PDB entry 7UXL | X-ray diffraction, 2.86 A resolution | chains E and F of the 5 polymer chains in the assembly

== Chain E ==
Molecule: RUPA-44 Fab Kappa chain
From: Homo sapiens
Notes: antibody fragment or engineered binder
Amino-acid sequence (214 residues; each row starts with the number of its first residue):
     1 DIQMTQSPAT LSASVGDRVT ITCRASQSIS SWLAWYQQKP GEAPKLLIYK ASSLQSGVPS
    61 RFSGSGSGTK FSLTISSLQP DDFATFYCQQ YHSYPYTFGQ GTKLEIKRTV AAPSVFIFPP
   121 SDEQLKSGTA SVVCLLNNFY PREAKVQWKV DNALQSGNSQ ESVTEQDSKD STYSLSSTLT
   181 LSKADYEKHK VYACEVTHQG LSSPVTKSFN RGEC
Not modelled in the structure: 213-214
Disulfide bonds: Cys-23/Cys-88, Cys-134/Cys-194

== Chain F ==
Molecule: RUPA-44 Fab Heavy chain
From: Homo sapiens
Notes: antibody fragment or engineered binder
Amino-acid sequence (230 residues; row label = number of the first residue in the row; a row labelled like 35A-35B holds insertion residues (35A, then the next letters in order)):
     1 QLQLQESGPG LVKPSETLSL TCTVSGGSIS RSPYY
35A-35B WG
    36 WIRQPPGKGL EWFGSIYNNG STYYNPPLKS RLTISVDTSK NQFSLKL
82A-82C SSV
    83 TAADTAVYYC ARHGGSTG
100A-100I MKVVVIAPP
   101 DYWGQGTLVT VSSASTKGPS VFPLAPSSKS TSGGTAALGC LVKDYFPEPV TVSWNSGALT
   161 SGVHTFPAVL QSSGLYSLSS VVTVPSSSLG TQTYICNVNH KPSNTKVDKK VEPKSC
Not modelled in the structure: 216
Disulfide bonds: Cys-22/Cys-92, Cys-140/Cys-196
Glycans and other covalent adducts: N-acetylglucosamine (NAG) linked to Asn-54

== Chain E / chain F interface ==
Pairs across the interface (73):
  Trp-32(E) with Ile-100F(F), hydrophobic
  Ala-34(E) with Pro-100H(F), hydrophobic
  Tyr-36(E) with Pro-100H(F); Pro-100I(F), hydrogen bond (side chain-backbone); Trp-103(F)
  Gln-38(E) with Gln-39(F), hydrogen bond; Tyr-91(F)
  Glu-42(E) with Tyr-91(F)
  Ala-43(E) with Tyr-91(F), hydrophobic; Trp-103(F), hydrophobic; Gly-104(F)
  Pro-44(E) with Trp-103(F)
  Tyr-87(E) with Gln-39(F), hydrogen bond; Leu-45(F), hydrophobic
  Gln-89(E) with Pro-100I(F)
  Tyr-91(E) with Ile-100F(F), hydrophobic; Ala-100G(F); Pro-100H(F), hydrophobic
  His-92(E) with Thr-99(F), hydrogen bond (backbone-side chain)
  Ser-93(E) with Ser-98(F)
  Tyr-94(E) with Tyr-35(F); Trp-47(F), hydrophobic; Ser-50(F), hydrogen bond; Tyr-58(F), hydrophobic; His-95(F); Gly-96(F), hydrogen bond (side chain-backbone); Gly-97(F); Ser-98(F), hydrogen bond (backbone-side chain)
  Pro-95(E) with Trp-47(F), hydrophobic; Asn-60(F)
  Tyr-96(E) with Trp-47(F); His-95(F), hydrogen bond; Gly-96(F), hydrogen bond (side chain-backbone); Gly-97(F); Ala-100G(F), hydrogen bond (side chain-backbone); Pro-100I(F)
  Phe-98(E) with Leu-45(F), hydrophobic
  Phe-116(E) with Lys-129(F); Ser-130(F); Ser-132(F)
  Ile-117(E) with Lys-129(F)
  Phe-118(E) with Leu-124(F); Ala-125(F); Ser-130(F); Ala-137(F)
  Ser-121(E) with Phe-122(F); Pro-123(F)
  Asp-122(E) with Lys-214(F), salt bridge
  Glu-123(E) with Pro-123(F); Lys-209(F), salt bridge
  Gln-124(E) with Phe-122(F)
  Thr-129(E) with Lys-143(F)
  Ser-131(E) with Leu-141(F)
  Leu-135(E) with Phe-166(F), hydrophobic
  Asn-137(E) with His-164(F); Thr-183(F)
  Asn-138(E) with His-164(F), hydrogen bond
  Gln-160(E) with Val-169(F); Leu-170(F), hydrogen bond (side chain-backbone); Gln-171(F)
  Glu-161(E) with Val-169(F)
  Ser-162(E) with Phe-166(F); Pro-167(F), hydrogen bond (side chain-backbone); Val-169(F)
  Val-163(E) with Pro-167(F)
  Thr-164(E) with Phe-166(F)
  Asp-167(E) with His-164(F)
  Ser-174(E) with His-164(F), hydrogen bond; Phe-166(F)
  Leu-175(E) with Phe-166(F)
  Ser-176(E) with Phe-166(F)
  Ser-208(E) with Lys-129(F), hydrogen bond (backbone-side chain)
  Phe-209(E) with Lys-129(F)
Also at the interface, not in a pair above, chain E (43 interface residues in all): Leu-46, Tyr-49, Val-115, Val-133
Also at the interface, not in a pair above, chain F (52 interface residues in all): Ile-37, Lys-43, Pro-61, Met-100A, Asp-101, Val-121, Pro-126, Ser-127, Thr-131, Leu-138, Thr-165, Ser-172, Ser-179, Val-181

== In short ==
Chain E and chain F form an interface of 43 and 52 residues respectively, with 15 hydrogen bonds and 2 salt
bridges. Among the polar pairs are Asp-122(E)/Lys-214(F), Glu-123(E)/Lys-209(F) and Tyr-36(E)/Pro-100I(F).
Chain E is RUPA-44 Fab Kappa chain and chain F is RUPA-44 Fab Heavy chain, both from Homo sapiens; the
structure, Crystal structure of malaria transmission-blocking antigen Pfs48/45-6C variant in complex with
human antibodies RUPA-44 and RUPA-29, was determined by X-ray diffraction.
